PDB entry 6J2O | X-ray diffraction, 1.90 A resolution | chains A and B

== Chain A (and B) ==
Protein: Beta-lactamase
Organism: Escherichia coli
Notes: EC 3.5.2.6; chain B of this document is another copy of the same molecule, construct and numbering; everything in this record applies to it too
UniProt: C8CP57 (C8CP57_ECOLX); the author numbering skips numbers that UniProt does not, so the offset changes along the chain: 25-57 = UniProt 29-61; 59-238 = UniProt 62-241; 240-289 = UniProt 242-291
Sequence (287 residues; numbered 1 to 289; 2 numbers in that range are skipped by the numbering (no residue carries them; nothing is unmodelled there); the number before each row is that of its first residue):
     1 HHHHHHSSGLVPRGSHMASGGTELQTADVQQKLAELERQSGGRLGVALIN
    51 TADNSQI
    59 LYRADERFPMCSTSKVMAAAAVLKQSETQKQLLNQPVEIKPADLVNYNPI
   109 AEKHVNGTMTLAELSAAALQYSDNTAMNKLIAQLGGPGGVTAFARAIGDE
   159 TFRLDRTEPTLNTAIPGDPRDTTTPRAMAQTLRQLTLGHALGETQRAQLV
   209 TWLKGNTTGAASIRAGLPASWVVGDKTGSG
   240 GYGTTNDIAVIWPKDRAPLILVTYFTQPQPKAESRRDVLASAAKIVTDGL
Not modelled in the structure: 1-26, 289
Differences from the reference sequence: expression tag (1-24)
Glycans and other covalent adducts: (2E)-3-[(4-hydroxy-2-oxobutyl)amino]prop-2-enal (ISS) linked to Ser70
Residues lining bound ligands: ISS ((2E)-3-[(4-hydroxy-2-oxobutyl)amino]prop-2-enal): Cys69, Lys73, Asn104, Tyr105, Ser130, Asn132, Asn170, Thr235, Gly236, Ser237

== Interface between chain A and chain B ==
Pairs across the interface (21; chain A residue first):
  Tyr105(A) - Ala227(B)  hydrogen bond (side chain-backbone)
  Tyr129(A) - Lys212(B)
  Tyr129(A) - Gly213(B)
  Lys212(A) - Tyr129(B)
  Lys212(A) - Thr215(B)
  Gly213(A) - Tyr129(B)
  Gly213(A) - Thr215(B)
  Asn214(A) - Thr215(B)
  Thr215(A) - Lys212(B)
  Thr215(A) - Gly213(B)
  Thr215(A) - Asn214(B)
  Thr215(A) - Ala218(B)
  Thr216(A) - Ala218(B)
  Ala218(A) - Thr216(B)
  Ala218(A) - Ala218(B)
  Ala218(A) - Arg275(B)  hydrogen bond (backbone-side chain)
  Ala219(A) - Ala219(B)  hydrophobic
  Ala223(A) - Arg275(B)
  Ala227(A) - Tyr105(B)
  Arg275(A) - Ala218(B)  hydrogen bond (side chain-backbone)
  Arg275(A) - Ala223(B)
Interface residues without a listed pair, chain A (18 interface residues in all): Pro107, Lys111, Gly217, Arg222, Ser228, Val230
Interface residues without a listed pair, chain B (17 interface residues in all): Pro107, Gly217, Arg222, Ser228, Val230

== Overview ==
18 residues of chain A face 17 of chain B across their interface, with 3 hydrogen bonds. Among the polar pairs
are Tyr105(A)-Ala227(B) and Ala218(A)-Arg275(B). Compound ISS is covalently linked to Ser70(A).
Chain A and chain B are both Beta-lactamase (Escherichia coli); the structure, Crystal structure of CTX-M-64
clavulanic acid complex, was determined by X-ray diffraction, deposited together with 6ITY, 6J25, 6J2B, 6J2K
and 5ZB7.
